5LLL - chains A and B; structure by X-ray diffraction, 1.42 A resolution.

== Chain A (and B) ==
Protein: Transthyretin
Organism: Homo sapiens
Notes: chain B of this document is another copy of the same molecule, construct and numbering; everything in this record applies to it too
Reference sequence: P02766 (TTHY_HUMAN); residues 1-127 here correspond to UniProt positions 21-147 (UniProt number = residue number + 20)
Chain sequence (128 residues; row label = number of the first residue in the row; numbering starts at 0):
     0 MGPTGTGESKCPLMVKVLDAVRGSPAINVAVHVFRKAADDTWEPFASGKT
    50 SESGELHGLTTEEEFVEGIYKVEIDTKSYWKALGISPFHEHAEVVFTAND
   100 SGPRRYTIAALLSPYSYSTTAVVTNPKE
Disordered / not traced: 0-9, 126-127 (chain B: 0-9, 125-127)
Construct notes: initiating methionine (0)
Curated features (UniProtKB/Swiss-Prot):
  - binding site (L-thyroxine): Lys15, Glu54, Ser117
  - modified residue: Cys10 (Sulfocysteine), Glu42 (4-carboxyglutamate), Ser52 (Phosphoserine)
  - glycosylation: Asn98 (N-linked (GlcNAc...) asparagine)
From the paper describing this entry:
  - mutagenesis - W41F: abolished stability
  - mutagenesis - W79F: decreased stability

== How chain A and chain B interact ==
Residue-residue contacts - 41 pairs, chain A then chain B:
  Phe87(A) - Phe95(B)  hydrophobic
  Phe87(A) - Tyr105(B)  hydrophobic
  Phe87(A) - Ile107(B)  hydrophobic
  Phe87(A) - Ala120(B)  hydrophobic
  His88(A) - Val93(B)
  His88(A) - Val94(B)
  His88(A) - Thr118(B)
  Glu89(A) - Val94(B)  hydrogen bond (backbone-backbone)
  Glu89(A) - Thr96(B)  hydrogen bond
  His90(A) - Val94(B)
  Glu92(A) - Glu92(B)
  Glu92(A) - Val94(B)
  Glu92(A) - Tyr116(B)  hydrogen bond (backbone-side chain)
  Val93(A) - His88(B)
  Val94(A) - His88(B)
  Val94(A) - Glu89(B)  hydrogen bond (backbone-backbone)
  Val94(A) - His90(B)
  Phe95(A) - Phe87(B)  hydrophobic
  Thr96(A) - Glu89(B)  hydrogen bond
  Tyr105(A) - Phe87(B)  hydrophobic
  Ile107(A) - Phe87(B)  hydrophobic
  Tyr114(A) - Thr119(B)  hydrogen bond (backbone-side chain)
  Tyr114(A) - Ala120(B)  hydrogen bond (backbone-backbone)
  Tyr114(A) - Val122(B)  hydrophobic
  Ser115(A) - Ser117(B)
  Ser115(A) - Thr118(B)  hydrogen bond (side chain-backbone)
  Ser115(A) - Thr119(B)  hydrogen bond
  Tyr116(A) - Glu92(B)  hydrogen bond (side chain-backbone)
  Tyr116(A) - Ser117(B)
  Tyr116(A) - Thr118(B)  hydrogen bond (backbone-backbone)
  Ser117(A) - Tyr116(B)  hydrogen bond (side chain-backbone)
  Ser117(A) - Ser117(B)
  Thr118(A) - His88(B)
  Thr118(A) - Ser115(B)  hydrogen bond (backbone-side chain)
  Thr118(A) - Tyr116(B)  hydrogen bond (backbone-backbone)
  Thr119(A) - Tyr114(B)
  Thr119(A) - Ser115(B)  hydrogen bond
  Ala120(A) - Phe87(B)  hydrophobic
  Ala120(A) - Tyr114(B)  hydrogen bond (backbone-backbone)
  Val122(A) - Phe87(B)  hydrophobic
  Val122(A) - Tyr114(B)  hydrophobic
Interface residues without a listed pair, chain A (21 interface residues in all): Ile68, Lys76
Interface residues without a listed pair, chain B (22 interface residues in all): Ile68, Lys70, Lys76

== In short ==
21 residues of chain A face 22 of chain B across their interface; the contacts include 16 hydrogen bonds.
Polar pairs include Glu89(A)-Thr96(B), Glu92(A)-Tyr116(B) and Tyr114(A)-Thr119(B). UniProt lists 3
L-thyroxine-binding residues on chain A. From the paper: W41F of chain A abolishes stability; W79F of chain A
reduces stability.
Chain A and chain B are both Transthyretin (Homo sapiens); the structure, Crystal structure of DACM wild type
Transthyretin, was determined by X-ray diffraction together with 5LLV from the same study.
